7T6I - chains A and C of the 3 polymer chains in the assembly; structure by X-ray diffraction, 2.30 A resolution.

# Chain A
Molecule: HLA class II histocompatibility antigen DP alpha chain
Source organism: Homo sapiens
UniProtKB: Q95HB9 (Q95HB9_HUMAN); residues 1-180 here correspond to UniProt positions 32-211 (UniProt number = residue number + 31)
Chain sequence (183 residues; each row starts with the number of its first residue):
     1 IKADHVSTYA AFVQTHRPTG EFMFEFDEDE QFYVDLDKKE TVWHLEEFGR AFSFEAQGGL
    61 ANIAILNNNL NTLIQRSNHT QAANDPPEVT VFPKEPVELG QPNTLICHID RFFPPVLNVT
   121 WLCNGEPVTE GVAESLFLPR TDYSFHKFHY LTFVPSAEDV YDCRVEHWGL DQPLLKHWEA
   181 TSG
Construct notes: expression tag (181-183)
Cystine bridges: Cys-107/Cys-163
Covalently attached groups: N-acetylglucosamine (NAG) linked to Asn-78, Asn-118

# Chain C
Molecule: pp65 peptide
UniProtKB: P06725 (PP65_HCMVA); residues 142-158 here = UniProt positions 142-158
Chain sequence (17 residues; each row starts with the number of its first residue):
   142 LPVADAVIHA SGKQMWQ
Unresolved in the structure: 142

# Chain A / chain C interface
Pairs across the interface (31; chain A residue first):
  Tyr-9(A) / Ser-152(C)  hydrogen bond (side chain-backbone)
  Tyr-9(A) / Gly-153(C)
  Tyr-9(A) / Lys-154(C)
  Phe-24(A) / Lys-154(C)
  Gln-31(A) / Lys-154(C)  hydrogen bond
  Gly-49(A) / Trp-157(C)
  Arg-50(A) / Trp-157(C)
  Ala-51(A) / Met-156(C)
  Ala-51(A) / Trp-157(C)  hydrogen bond (backbone-backbone)
  Phe-52(A) / Lys-154(C)
  Phe-52(A) / Gln-155(C)
  Phe-52(A) / Trp-157(C)
  Ser-53(A) / Lys-154(C)
  Ser-53(A) / Gln-155(C)  hydrogen bond (backbone-backbone)
  Ser-53(A) / Met-156(C)  hydrogen bond (side chain-backbone)
  Phe-54(A) / Ser-152(C)
  Phe-54(A) / Gly-153(C)
  Phe-54(A) / Lys-154(C)
  Asn-62(A) / Ile-149(C)
  Asn-62(A) / His-150(C)  hydrogen bond (side chain-backbone)
  Ile-65(A) / Ala-147(C)
  Ile-65(A) / Val-148(C)
  Ile-65(A) / Ile-149(C)  hydrophobic
  Leu-66(A) / Ile-149(C)  hydrophobic
  Asn-68(A) / Val-144(C)  hydrogen bond (side chain-backbone)
  Asn-68(A) / Ala-145(C)
  Asn-69(A) / Ala-145(C)
  Asn-69(A) / Asp-146(C)
  Asn-69(A) / Ala-147(C)  hydrogen bond (side chain-backbone)
  Thr-72(A) / Ala-145(C)  hydrogen bond (side chain-backbone)
  Arg-76(A) / Asp-146(C)  salt bridge
Interface residues without a listed pair, chain A (18 interface residues in all): Trp-43, Leu-73

# Overview
18 residues of chain A face 13 of chain C across their interface; the contacts include 9 hydrogen bonds and 1
salt bridge. Among the polar pairs are Arg-76(A)/Asp-146(C), Tyr-9(A)/Ser-152(C) and Gln-31(A)/Lys-154(C).
Covalently linked N-acetylglucosamine: at Asn-78(A) and Asn-118(A).
Chain A is HLA class II histocompatibility antigen DP alpha chain (Homo sapiens) and chain C is pp65 peptide;
the structure, Crystal structure of HLA-DP1 in complex with pp65 peptide in reverse orientation, was
determined by X-ray diffraction.
